PDB entry 8A43 | electron microscopy, 4.09 A resolution (low resolution: residue-level contacts below are approximate; hydrogen-bond / salt-bridge calls are withheld) | chains A and I of the 12 polymer chains in the assembly

[Chain A]
Molecule: DNA-directed RNA polymerase I subunit RPA1
Organism: Homo sapiens
Notes: EC 2.7.7.6
Reference sequence: O95602 (RPA1_HUMAN); residues 1-1720 here = UniProt positions 1-1720
Sequence (1720 residues; numbered 1 to 1720; the number before each row is that of its first residue):
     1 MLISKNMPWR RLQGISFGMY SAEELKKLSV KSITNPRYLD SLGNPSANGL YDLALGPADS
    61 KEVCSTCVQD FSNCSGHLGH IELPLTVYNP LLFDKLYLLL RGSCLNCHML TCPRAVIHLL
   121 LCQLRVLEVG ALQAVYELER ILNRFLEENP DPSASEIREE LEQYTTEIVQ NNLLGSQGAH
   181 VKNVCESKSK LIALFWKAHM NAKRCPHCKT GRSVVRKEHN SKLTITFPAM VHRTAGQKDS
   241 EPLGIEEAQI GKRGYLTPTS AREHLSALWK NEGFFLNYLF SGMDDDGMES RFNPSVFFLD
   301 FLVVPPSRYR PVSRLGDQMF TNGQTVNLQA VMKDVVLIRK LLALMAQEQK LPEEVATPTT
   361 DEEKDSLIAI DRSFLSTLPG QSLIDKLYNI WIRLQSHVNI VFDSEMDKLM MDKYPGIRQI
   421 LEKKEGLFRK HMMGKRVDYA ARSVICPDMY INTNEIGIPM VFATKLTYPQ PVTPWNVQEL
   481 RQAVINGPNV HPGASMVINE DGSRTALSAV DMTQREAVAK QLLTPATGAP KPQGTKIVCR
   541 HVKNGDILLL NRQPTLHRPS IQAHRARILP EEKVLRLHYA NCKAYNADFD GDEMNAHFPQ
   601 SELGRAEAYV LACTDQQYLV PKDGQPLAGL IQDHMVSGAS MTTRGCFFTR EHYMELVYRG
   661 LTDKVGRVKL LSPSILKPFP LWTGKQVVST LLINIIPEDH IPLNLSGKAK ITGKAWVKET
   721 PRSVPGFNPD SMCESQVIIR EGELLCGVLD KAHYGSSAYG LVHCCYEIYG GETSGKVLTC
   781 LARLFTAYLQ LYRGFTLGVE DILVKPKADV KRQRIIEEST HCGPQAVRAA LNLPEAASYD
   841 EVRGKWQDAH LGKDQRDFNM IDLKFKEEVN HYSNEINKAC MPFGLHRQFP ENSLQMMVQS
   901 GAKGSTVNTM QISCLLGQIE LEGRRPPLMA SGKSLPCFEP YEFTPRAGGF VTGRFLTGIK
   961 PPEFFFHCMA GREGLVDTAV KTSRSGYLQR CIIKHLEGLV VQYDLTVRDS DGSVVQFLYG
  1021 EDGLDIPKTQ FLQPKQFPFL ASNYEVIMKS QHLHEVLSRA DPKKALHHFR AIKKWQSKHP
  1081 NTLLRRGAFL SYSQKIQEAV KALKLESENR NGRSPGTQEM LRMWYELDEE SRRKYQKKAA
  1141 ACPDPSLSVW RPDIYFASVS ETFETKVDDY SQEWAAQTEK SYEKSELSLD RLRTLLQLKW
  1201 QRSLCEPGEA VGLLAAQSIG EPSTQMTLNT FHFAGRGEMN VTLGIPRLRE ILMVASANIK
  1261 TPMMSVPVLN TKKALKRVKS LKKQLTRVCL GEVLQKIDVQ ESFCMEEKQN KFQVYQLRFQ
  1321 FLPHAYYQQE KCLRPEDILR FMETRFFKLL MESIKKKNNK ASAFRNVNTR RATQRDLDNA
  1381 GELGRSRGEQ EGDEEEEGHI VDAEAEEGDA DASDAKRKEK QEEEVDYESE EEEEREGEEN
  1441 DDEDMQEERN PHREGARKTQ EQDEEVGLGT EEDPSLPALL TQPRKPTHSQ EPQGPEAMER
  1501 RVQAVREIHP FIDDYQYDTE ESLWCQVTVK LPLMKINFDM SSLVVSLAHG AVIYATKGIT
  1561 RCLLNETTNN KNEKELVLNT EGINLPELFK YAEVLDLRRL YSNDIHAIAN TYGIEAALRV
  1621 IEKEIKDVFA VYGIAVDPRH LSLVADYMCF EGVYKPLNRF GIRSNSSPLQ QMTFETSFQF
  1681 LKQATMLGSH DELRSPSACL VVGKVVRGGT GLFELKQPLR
Not modelled in the structure: 1-3, 349-379, 1363-1494, 1716-1720
Curated features (UniProtKB/Swiss-Prot):
  - region: Asp-403 to Gly-416 (Rudder)
  - binding site (Zn(2+)): Cys-64, Cys-67, Cys-74, His-77, Cys-104, Cys-107, Cys-205, Cys-208
  - binding site (DNA): Lys-424, Arg-429, Arg-436, Arg-1249
  - binding site (RNA): Arg-552, Asp-592
  - binding site (Mg(2+)): Asp-588, Asp-590, Asp-592
  - site (NTP recognition and base pairing): Pro-554, Gly-798
  - modified residue (Phosphoserine): Ser-240, Ser-1386
  - natural variant: Asp-59 (D59V: In AFDCIN; uncertain significance), Arg-393 (R393H: In AFDCIN; uncertain significance), Arg-481 (R481K: In AFDCIN; uncertain significance), Met-496 (M496I: In AFDCIN), Glu-593 (E593Q: In AFDCIN), Thr-642 (T642N: In HLD27), Ser-934 (S934L: In HLD27; uncertain significance), Val-1241 (V1241I: In AFDCIN), Gln-1284 to Arg-1720 (deletion: In AFDCIN; uncertain significance), Val-1299 (V1299F: In AFDCIN; uncertain significance), Glu-1330 (deletion: In AFDCIN), Cys-1562 (C1562F: In AFDCIN), 2 further natural variant entries in UniProt
From the paper describing this entry:
  - disease-associated variants - E593Q: decreased catalytic activity (citing earlier work)
  - disease-associated variants - V1299F: decreased binding to DNA-directed RNA polymerase I subunit RPA12 (chain I) (proposed by the authors, not directly observed)
  - disease-associated variants - S934L: decreased binding to DNA-directed RNA polymerase I subunit RPA2 (proposed by the authors, not directly observed)
  - disease-associated variants - S934L, V1299F (citing earlier work)

[Chain I]
Molecule: DNA-directed RNA polymerase I subunit RPA12
Organism: Homo sapiens
Reference sequence: Q9P1U0 (RPA12_HUMAN); residue numbers follow UniProt; this construct covers 1-126
Sequence (126 residues; row label = number of the first residue in the row):
     1 MSVMDLANTC SSFQSDLDFC SDCGSVLPLP GAQDTVTCIR CGFNINVRDF EGKVVKTSVV
    61 FHQLGTAMPM SVEEGPECQG PVVDRRCPRC GHEGMAYHTR QMRSADEGQT VFYTCTNCKF
   121 QEKEDS
Not modelled in the structure: 1-15, 63-126
Curated features (UniProtKB/Swiss-Prot):
  - zinc finger: Cys-20 to Cys-41 (C4-type), Val-83 to Lys-123 (TFIIS-type)
  - motif: Asp-106, Glu-107 (Hairpin)
  - binding site (Zn(2+)): Cys-20, Cys-23, Cys-38, Cys-41, Cys-87, Cys-90, Cys-115, Cys-118

[Chain A / chain I interface]
Contacting residue pairs - 28 pairs, chain A then chain I:
  Leu-1294(A) / Phe-61(I)
  Gln-1295(A) / Val-59(I)
  Gln-1295(A) / Phe-61(I)
  Gln-1295(A) / His-62(I)
  Lys-1296(A) / Ser-58(I)
  Lys-1296(A) / Val-59(I)
  Ile-1297(A) / Thr-57(I)
  Ile-1297(A) / Ser-58(I)
  Ile-1297(A) / Phe-61(I)
  Asp-1298(A) / Thr-57(I)
  Asp-1298(A) / Ser-58(I)
  Val-1299(A) / Val-55(I)
  Val-1299(A) / Lys-56(I)
  Gln-1300(A) / Val-54(I)
  Glu-1301(A) / Val-54(I)
  Ser-1302(A) / Gly-52(I)
  Ser-1302(A) / Lys-53(I)
  Ser-1302(A) / Val-54(I)
  Phe-1303(A) / Glu-51(I)
  Phe-1303(A) / Lys-53(I)
  Met-1305(A) / Arg-48(I)
  Met-1305(A) / Phe-50(I)
  Met-1305(A) / Glu-51(I)
  Glu-1306(A) / Arg-48(I)
  Asn-1310(A) / Arg-48(I)
  Ser-1541(A) / Thr-57(I)
  Val-1545(A) / Phe-61(I)
  His-1549(A) / Phe-61(I)
Other interface residues (no listed pair), chain A (19 interface residues in all): Gly-1291, Leu-1533, Ala-1548
Other interface residues (no listed pair), chain I (16 interface residues in all): Gly-31, Val-47, Val-60
From the paper, about this interface:
  - interface residues, chain A: Val-1299(A)

[Overview]
19 residues of chain A face 16 of chain I across their interface. UniProt lists 8 Zn2+-binding residues, 4
DNA-binding residues, RNA-binding residues Arg-552(A) and Asp-592(A) and 3 Mg2+-binding residues on chain A.
From the paper: E593Q of chain A reduces catalytic activity; the interface residue Val-1299(A); 3
substitutions were tested in all.
Chain A is DNA-directed RNA polymerase I subunit RPA1 and chain I is DNA-directed RNA polymerase I subunit
RPA12, both from Homo sapiens; the structure, Human RNA polymerase I, was determined by electron microscopy.
